Entry 6W5C (electron microscopy, 2.90 A resolution); this record covers chains A and C of the 5 polymer chains in the assembly.

Chain A:
Name: Cas12i
Source organism: Lachnospiraceae bacterium ND2006
Amino-acid sequence (1092 residues; each row starts with the number of its first residue; note: 1 number in that range is skipped by the numbering (no residue carries it; nothing is unmodelled there)):
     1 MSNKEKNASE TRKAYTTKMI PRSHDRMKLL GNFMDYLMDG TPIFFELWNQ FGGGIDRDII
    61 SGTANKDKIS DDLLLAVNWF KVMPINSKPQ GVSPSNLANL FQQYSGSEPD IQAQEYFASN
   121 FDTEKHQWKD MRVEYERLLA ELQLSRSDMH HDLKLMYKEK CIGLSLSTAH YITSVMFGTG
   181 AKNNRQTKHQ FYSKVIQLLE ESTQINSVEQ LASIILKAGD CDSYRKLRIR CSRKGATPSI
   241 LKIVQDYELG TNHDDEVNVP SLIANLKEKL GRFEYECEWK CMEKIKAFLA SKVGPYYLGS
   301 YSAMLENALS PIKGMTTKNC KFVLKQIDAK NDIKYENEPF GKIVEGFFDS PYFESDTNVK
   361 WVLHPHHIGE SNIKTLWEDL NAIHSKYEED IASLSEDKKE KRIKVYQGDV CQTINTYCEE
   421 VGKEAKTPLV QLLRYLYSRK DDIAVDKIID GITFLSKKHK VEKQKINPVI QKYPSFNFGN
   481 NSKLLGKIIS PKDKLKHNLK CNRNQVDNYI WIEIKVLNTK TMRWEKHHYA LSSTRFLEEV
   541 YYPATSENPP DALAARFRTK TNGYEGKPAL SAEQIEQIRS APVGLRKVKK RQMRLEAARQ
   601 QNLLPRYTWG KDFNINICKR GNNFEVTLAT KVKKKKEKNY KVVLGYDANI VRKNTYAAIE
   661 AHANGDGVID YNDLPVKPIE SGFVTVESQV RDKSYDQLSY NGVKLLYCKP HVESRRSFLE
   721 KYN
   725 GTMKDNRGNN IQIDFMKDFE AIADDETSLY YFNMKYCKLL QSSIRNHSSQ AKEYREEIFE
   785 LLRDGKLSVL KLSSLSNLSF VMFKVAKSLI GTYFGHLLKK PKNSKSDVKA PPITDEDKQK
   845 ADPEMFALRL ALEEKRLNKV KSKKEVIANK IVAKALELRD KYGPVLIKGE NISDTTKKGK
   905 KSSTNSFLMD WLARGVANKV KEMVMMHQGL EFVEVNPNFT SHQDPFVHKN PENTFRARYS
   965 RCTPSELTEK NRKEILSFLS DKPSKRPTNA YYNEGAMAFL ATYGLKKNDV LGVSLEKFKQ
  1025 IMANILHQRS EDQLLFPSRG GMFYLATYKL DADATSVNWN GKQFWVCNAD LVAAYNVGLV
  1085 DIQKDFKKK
Unresolved in the structure: 1-7, 201-210, 252-258, 355-358, 547-563, 725-739, 825-833
From the paper describing this entry:
  - binding site for crRNA: Arg-22, Trp-511, His-528
  - mutagenesis - H527A, H528A: abolished catalytic activity on pre-crRNA
  - mutagenesis - R22A, W511A: decreased catalytic activity on pre-crRNA
  - catalytic residues: His-527, His-528, Asp-647, Glu-894, Asp-1074
  - catalytic residues: Arg-22 (proposed by the authors, not directly observed)
  - binding site for TS (chain C): Thr-168, His-170, Ser-482
  - binding site for NTS: Ser-167, Tyr-171
  - mutagenesis - S167A, T168A, H170A, Y171A, S482A, K483A, R535A, R769A: decreased catalytic activity
  - mutagenesis - D647A, R962A, D1074A: abolished catalytic activity
  - binding site for Substrate: Trp-915, Arg-962
  - mutagenesis - W915A, T944A: decreased catalytic activity on target strand
  - mutagenesis - W915A, T944A: unchanged catalytic activity on non-target strand
  - conformationally variable residues (loop rearrangement): Thr-726 to Ile-737, Ser-897 to Trp-915

Chain C:
Molecule: TS
Source organism: Lachnospiraceae bacterium ND2006
Sequence (36 nucleotides; each row starts with the number of its first residue):
     1 CAGACCATCG AAGCAATCCA GCACGCGAAA GGACTG

Interface between chain A and chain C:
Pairs across the interface - 77 pairs, chain A then chain C:
  Arg-12(A) / DC26(C)  base contact
  Arg-12(A) / DG27(C)  salt bridge to the phosphate
  Thr-168(A) / DC26(C)  phosphate contact
  Thr-168(A) / DG27(C)  hydrogen bond to the base
  His-170(A) / DG27(C)  base contact
  His-170(A) / DA28(C)  base contact
  Tyr-171(A) / DG27(C)  base contact
  Lys-234(A) / DG32(C)  phosphate contact
  Gly-235(A) / DG31(C)  sugar contact
  Ala-236(A) / DA30(C)  sugar contact
  Thr-237(A) / DA29(C)  base contact
  Thr-237(A) / DA30(C)  sugar contact
  Pro-238(A) / DA30(C)  sugar contact
  Glu-306(A) / DG25(C)  phosphate contact
  Glu-306(A) / DC26(C)  sugar contact
  Ser-310(A) / DC24(C)  sugar contact
  Ser-310(A) / DG25(C)  hydrogen bond to the sugar
  Lys-313(A) / DC24(C)  phosphate contact
  Lys-313(A) / DG25(C)  salt bridge to the phosphate
  Gly-314(A) / DA23(C)  sugar contact
  Gly-314(A) / DC24(C)  sugar contact
  Thr-317(A) / DA23(C)  sugar contact
  Lys-318(A) / DG21(C)  base contact
  Lys-318(A) / DC22(C)  sugar contact
  Lys-318(A) / DA23(C)  sugar contact
  Lys-321(A) / DA23(C)  salt bridge to the phosphate
  Trp-361(A) / DA11(C)  phosphate contact
  Trp-361(A) / DA12(C)  sugar contact
  His-366(A) / DA11(C)  salt bridge to the phosphate
  His-367(A) / DG10(C)  phosphate contact
  His-367(A) / DA11(C)  salt bridge to the phosphate
  Lys-426(A) / DG10(C)  salt bridge to the phosphate
  Lys-426(A) / DA11(C)  phosphate contact
  Thr-427(A) / DC9(C)  phosphate contact
  Thr-427(A) / DG10(C)  hydrogen bond to the phosphate
  Leu-429(A) / DG10(C)  sugar contact
  Asn-477(A) / DC26(C)  sugar contact
  Asn-481(A) / DA28(C)  base contact
  Asn-481(A) / DA29(C)  hydrogen bond to the base
  Asn-481(A) / DA30(C)  base contact
  Ser-482(A) / DG27(C)  base contact
  Ser-482(A) / DA28(C)  hydrogen bond to the base
  Ser-482(A) / DA29(C)  base contact
  Lys-483(A) / DC26(C)  hydrogen bond to the phosphate
  Lys-483(A) / DG27(C)  salt bridge to the phosphate
  Asn-614(A) / DC26(C)  phosphate contact
  Asn-614(A) / DG27(C)  phosphate contact
  Lys-631(A) / DG27(C)  phosphate contact
  Lys-631(A) / DA28(C)  salt bridge to the phosphate
  Lys-811(A) / DT17(C)  hydrogen bond to the phosphate
  Lys-811(A) / DC18(C)  salt bridge to the phosphate
  Pro-836(A) / DC14(C)  sugar contact
  Pro-836(A) / DA15(C)  sugar contact
  Thr-838(A) / DA15(C)  phosphate contact
  Thr-838(A) / DA16(C)  phosphate contact
  Asp-839(A) / DA15(C)  phosphate contact
  Asp-839(A) / DA16(C)  hydrogen bond to the phosphate
  Arg-853(A) / DA16(C)  phosphate contact
  Arg-853(A) / DT17(C)  sugar contact
  Glu-857(A) / DT17(C)  sugar contact
  Glu-857(A) / DC18(C)  phosphate contact
  Arg-860(A) / DC18(C)  salt bridge to the phosphate
  Arg-860(A) / DC19(C)  salt bridge to the phosphate
  Leu-861(A) / DC18(C)  phosphate contact
  Leu-861(A) / DC19(C)  phosphate contact
  Val-864(A) / DC19(C)  phosphate contact
  Lys-868(A) / DA20(C)  salt bridge to the phosphate
  Lys-905(A) / DG10(C)  salt bridge to the phosphate
  Met-913(A) / DC18(C)  base contact
  Met-913(A) / DC19(C)  sugar contact
  Leu-916(A) / DC19(C)  sugar contact
  Leu-916(A) / DA20(C)  phosphate contact
  Ala-917(A) / DA20(C)  phosphate contact
  Arg-918(A) / DA20(C)  hydrogen bond to the phosphate
  Arg-918(A) / DG21(C)  salt bridge to the phosphate
  Gly-919(A) / DA20(C)  hydrogen bond to the phosphate
  Asn-922(A) / DG21(C)  hydrogen bond to the phosphate
Also at the interface, not in a pair above, chain A (50 interface residues in all): Ala-425, Ser-475, Asn-616, Ala-629, Ile-837

In short:
50 residues of chain A face 23 of chain C across their interface; the contacts include 11 hydrogen bonds and
14 salt bridges. Polar pairs include Thr-168(A)/DG27(C), Asn-481(A)/DA29(C) and Ser-482(A)/DA28(C). The paper
reports catalytic residues His-527(A), His-528(A) and Asp-647(A) among others; S167A, T168A and H170A of chain
A, among others, reduce catalytic activity; 17 substitutions were tested in all.
Here chain A is Cas12i and chain C is TS, both from Lachnospiraceae bacterium ND2006. Entry 6W5C (Cryo-EM
structure of Cas12i(E894A)-crRNA-dsDNA complex) was determined by electron microscopy together with 6W62 and
6W64 from the same study.
